PDB entry 8V7F | X-ray diffraction, 2.20 A resolution | chains A and P of the 3 polymer chains in the assembly

Chain A:
Molecule: DNA polymerase eta
Organism: Homo sapiens
Notes: EC 2.7.7.7
UniProt: Q9Y253 (POLH_HUMAN); numbering as in UniProt (aligned over 1-432)
Chain sequence (435 residues; numbered -2 to 432; the number before each row is that of its first residue; numbers below 1 keep their minus sign (Gly-2 is residue -2)):
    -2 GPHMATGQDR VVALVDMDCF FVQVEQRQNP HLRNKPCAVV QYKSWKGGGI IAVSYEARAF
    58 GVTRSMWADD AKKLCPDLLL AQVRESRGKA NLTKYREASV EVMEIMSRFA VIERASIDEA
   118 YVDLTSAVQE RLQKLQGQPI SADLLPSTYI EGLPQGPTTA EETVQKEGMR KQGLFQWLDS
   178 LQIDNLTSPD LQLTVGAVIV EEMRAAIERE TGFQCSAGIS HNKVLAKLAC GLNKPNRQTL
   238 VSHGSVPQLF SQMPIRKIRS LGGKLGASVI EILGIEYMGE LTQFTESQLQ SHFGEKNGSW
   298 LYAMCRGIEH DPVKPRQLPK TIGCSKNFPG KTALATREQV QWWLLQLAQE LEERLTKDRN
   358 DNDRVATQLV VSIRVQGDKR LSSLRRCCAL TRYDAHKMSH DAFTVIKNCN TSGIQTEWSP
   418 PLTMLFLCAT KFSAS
Unresolved in the structure: 154-161, 411-412
Construct notes: expression tag (-2 to 0)
Swiss-Prot annotation at these positions:
  - binding site (Mg(2+)): Asp13, Met14, Asp115, Glu116
  - binding site (Mn(2+)): Asp13, Met14, Asp115, Glu116
  - binding site (a 2'-deoxyribonucleoside 5'-triphosphate): Arg61
Metal / ion sites: Mn2+ site 1: Asp13, Met14, Asp115 (together with DZ4); Mn2+ site 2: Asp13, Asp115, Glu116 (together with DZ4) (shared with CAR_9(P) of chain P)
Residues lining bound ligands: DZ4 (2'-deoxy-5'-O-[(R)-hydroxy{[(R)-hydroxy(phosphonooxy)phosphoryl]amino}phosphoryl]adenosine): Asp13, Met14, Asp15, Cys16, Phe17, Phe18, Ile48, Ala49, Tyr52, Arg55, Arg61, Ile114, Asp115, Lys231

Chain P:
Molecule: 8-nt DNA strand
Sequence (8 nucleotides; each row starts with the number of its first residue):
     2 AGCGTCAX
Modified positions: CAR (cytosine arabinose-5'-phosphate) at position 9
Metal / ion sites: Mn2+: CAR_9 (together with DZ4) (shared with Asp13(A), Asp115(A), Glu116(A) of chain A)

Chain A / chain P interface:
Pairs across the interface (24; chain A residue first):
  Arg61(A) with CAR_9(P), hydrogen bond to the sugar
  Ser113(A) with CAR_9(P), hydrogen bond to the phosphate
  Asp115(A) with CAR_9(P), phosphate contact
  Glu116(A) with CAR_9(P), phosphate contact
  Lys224(A) with CAR_9(P), salt bridge to the phosphate
  Ile255(A) with DA8(P), phosphate contact
  Arg256(A) with DA8(P), phosphate contact; CAR_9(P), phosphate contact
  Ser257(A) with DC7(P), phosphate contact; DA8(P), hydrogen bond to the phosphate
  Leu258(A) with DA8(P), hydrogen bond to the phosphate
  Gly259(A) with DA8(P), hydrogen bond to the phosphate
  Gly260(A) with DC7(P), phosphate contact; DA8(P), phosphate contact
  Lys261(A) with DT6(P), salt bridge to the phosphate; DC7(P), hydrogen bond to the phosphate
  Leu262(A) with DC7(P), hydrogen bond to the phosphate
  Arg377(A) with DG5(P), salt bridge to the phosphate
  Leu381(A) with DC4(P), phosphate contact
  Arg382(A) with DG3(P), hydrogen bond to the base; DC4(P), hydrogen bond to the phosphate
  Arg383(A) with DG3(P), hydrogen bond to the phosphate; DC4(P), salt bridge to the phosphate
  Cys384(A) with DG3(P), hydrogen bond to the phosphate
Also at the interface, not in a pair above, chain A (21 interface residues in all): Gln365, Ser379, Ser380
Also at the interface, not in a pair above, chain P (8 interface residues in all): DA2

Overview:
21 residues of chain A and 8 residues of chain P are in contact; the contacts include 11 hydrogen bonds and 4
salt bridges. Polar contacts include Arg382(A)-DG3(P), Arg61(A)-CAR_9(P) and Ser113(A)-CAR_9(P). Ligands of
chain A: compound DZ4.
Chain A is DNA polymerase eta (Homo sapiens) and chain P is an 8-nt DNA strand; the structure, Human DNA
polymerase eta-DNA-araC-ended primer-dAMPNPP ternary complex with Mn2+, was determined by X-ray diffraction
together with 8V7A, 8V7B, 8V7C, 8V7D, 8V7E, 8V7G and 4 further entries from the same study.
